Entry 1P11 (X-ray diffraction, 1.93 A resolution); this record covers chains E and I of the 3 polymer chains in the assembly.

== Chain E ==
Name: Alpha-lytic protease
Organism: Lysobacter enzymogenes
Notes: EC 3.4.21.12
Reference sequence: P00778 (PRLA_LYSEN); the construct lacks a stretch of the UniProt sequence and is renumbered around it, so the offset changes along the chain: 16-19 = UniProt 202-205; 29-35 = UniProt 206-212; 39-48 = UniProt 213-222; 49-59 = UniProt 227-237; 12 more segments
Chain sequence (198 residues; each row starts with the number of its first residue; note: 53 numbers in that range are skipped by the numbering (no residue carries them; nothing is unmodelled there); a row labelled like 15A-15B holds insertion residues (15A, then the next letters in order)):
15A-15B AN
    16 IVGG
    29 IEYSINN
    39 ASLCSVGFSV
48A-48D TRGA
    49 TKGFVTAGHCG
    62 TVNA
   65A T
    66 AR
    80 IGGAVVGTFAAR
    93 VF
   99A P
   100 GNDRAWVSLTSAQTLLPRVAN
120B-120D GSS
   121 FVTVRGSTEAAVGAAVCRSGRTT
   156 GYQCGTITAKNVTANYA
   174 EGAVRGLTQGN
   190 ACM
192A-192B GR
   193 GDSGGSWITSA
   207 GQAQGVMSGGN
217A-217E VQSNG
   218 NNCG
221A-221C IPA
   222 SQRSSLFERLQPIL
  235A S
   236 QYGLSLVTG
Disulfides: Cys42-Cys58, Cys137-Cys159, Cys191-Cys220

== Chain I ==
Name: Phosphonate ester inhibitor b(transition state)
Chain sequence (5 residues; numbered 5 to 1; the number before each row is that of its first residue; the depositors numbered this strand downwards along its sequence, so these rows (ascending numbers) run in the REVERSE of the deposited 5'-to-3' order):
     1 XPAAX
Modified positions: PVA (1-amino-2-methyl-propylphosphonic acid) at position 1; BOC (tert-butyl hydrogen carbonate) at position 5

== How chain E and chain I interact ==
Residue-residue contacts (23; chain E residue first):
  His57(E) with PVA_1(I); Pro2(I)
  Tyr171(E) with Pro2(I); Ala3(I); Ala4(I)
  Glu174(E) with Pro2(I)
  Met192(E) with PVA_1(I)
  Gly192A(E) with PVA_1(I)
  Arg192B(E) with PVA_1(I)
  Gly193(E) with PVA_1(I)
  Asp194(E) with PVA_1(I)
  Ser195(E) with PVA_1(I), covalent bond; Pro2(I)
  Met213(E) with PVA_1(I)
  Ser214(E) with PVA_1(I), hydrogen bond (backbone-backbone); Pro2(I)
  Gly215(E) with PVA_1(I); Pro2(I); Ala3(I)
  Gly216(E) with Ala3(I), hydrogen bond (backbone-backbone); Ala4(I)
  Val217A(E) with PVA_1(I); BOC_5(I)
Also at the interface, not in a pair above, chain E (18 interface residues in all): Cys42, Phe94, Ala169, Asn170

== Overview ==
18 residues of chain E and 5 residues of chain I are in contact; the contacts include 1 covalent bond and 2
hydrogen bonds. Backbone hydrogen bonds pair Ser214(E)-PVA_1(I) and Gly216(E)-Ala3(I).
Here chain E is Alpha-lytic protease (Lysobacter enzymogenes) and chain I is Phosphonate ester inhibitor
b(transition state). Entry 1P11 (Crystal structures of alpha-lytic protease complexes with irreversibly bound
phosphonate esters) was determined by X-ray diffraction, deposited together with 1P12.
